Entry 3LKT (X-ray diffraction, 1.65 A resolution); this record covers chains C and O of the 12 polymer chains in the assembly.

== Chain C ==
Molecule: Protocatechuate 3,4-dioxygenase alpha chain
From: Pseudomonas putida
Notes: EC 1.13.11.3
UniProtKB: P00436 (PCXA_PSEPU); residues 1-200 here correspond to UniProt positions 2-201 (UniProt number = residue number + 1)
Chain sequence (200 residues; each row starts with the number of its first residue):
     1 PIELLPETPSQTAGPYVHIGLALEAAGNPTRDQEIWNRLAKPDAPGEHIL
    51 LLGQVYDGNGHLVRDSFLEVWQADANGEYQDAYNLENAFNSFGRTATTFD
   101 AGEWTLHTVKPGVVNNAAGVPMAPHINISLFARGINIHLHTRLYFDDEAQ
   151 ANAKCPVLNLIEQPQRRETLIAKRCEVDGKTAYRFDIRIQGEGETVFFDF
UniProt features mapped onto this chain:
  - binding site (3,4-dihydroxybenzoate): Arg133

== Chain O ==
Molecule: Protocatechuate 3,4-dioxygenase beta chain
From: Pseudomonas putida
Notes: EC 1.13.11.3
UniProtKB: P00437 (PCXB_PSEPU); residues 301-538 here correspond to UniProt positions 2-239 (UniProt number = residue number - 299)
Chain sequence (238 residues; numbered 301 to 538; the number before each row is that of its first residue):
   301 PAQDNSRFVIRDRNWHPKALTPDYKTSIARSPRQALVSIPQSISETTGPN
   351 FSHLGFGAHDHDLLLNFNNGGLPIGERIIVAGRVVDQYGKPVPNTLVEMW
   401 QANAGGRYRHKNDRYLAPLDPNFGGVGRCLTDSDGYYSFRTIKPGPHPWR
   451 NGPNDWRPAHIHFGISGPSIATKLITQLYFEGDPLIPMCPIVKSIANPEA
   501 VQQLIAKLDMNNANPMDCLAYRFDIVLRGQRKTHFENC
Construct notes: engineered mutation His447 (Tyr148 in P00437)
Metal / ion sites: Fe ion: Tyr408, His460, His462 (together with beta-mercaptoethanol)

== Interface between chain C and chain O ==
Pairs across the interface (174):
  Leu4(C) with Val309(O), hydrophobic; Gln387(O); Tyr388(O), hydrophobic
  Leu5(C) with Asp386(O); Gln387(O), hydrogen bond (backbone-side chain)
  Pro6(C) with Trp315(O), hydrophobic; Gln503(O), hydrogen bond (backbone-side chain); Val526(O)
  Glu7(C) with Arg311(O), salt bridge; Trp315(O), hydrogen bond (backbone-side chain); His316(O), salt bridge; Gln387(O); Gln503(O); Val526(O); Arg528(O)
  Thr8(C) with His316(O); Leu474(O); Thr476(O); Gln503(O); Leu504(O); Ile525(O); Val526(O), hydrogen bond (side chain-backbone)
  Pro9(C) with His316(O); Thr476(O), hydrogen bond (backbone-side chain); Ile495(O), hydrophobic; Ala500(O); Leu504(O)
  Ser10(C) with His316(O), hydrogen bond (backbone-side chain); Pro317(O); Leu474(O); Ile475(O), hydrogen bond (side chain-backbone)
  Gln11(C) with Ile475(O), hydrogen bond (backbone-backbone); Thr476(O); Gln477(O); Tyr479(O), hydrogen bond; Ile491(O); Val492(O); Ser494(O), hydrogen bond; Ile495(O); Leu504(O)
  Thr12(C) with Tyr324(O), hydrogen bond; Gln477(O), hydrogen bond (backbone-side chain)
  Ala13(C) with Trp400(O); His462(O), hydrogen bond (backbone-side chain); Ile475(O), hydrophobic
  Pro15(C) with His410(O)
  Tyr16(C) with Trp400(O), hydrogen bond (backbone-side chain); Tyr408(O), hydrophobic; His410(O); Asn412(O); Asp413(O); His447(O)
  Val17(C) with Trp400(O)
  Ile19(C) with Trp400(O), hydrophobic; Tyr408(O), hydrophobic; Arg409(O); His410(O); Gly425(O); Val426(O)
  Gly20(C) with Trp400(O); Val426(O)
  Leu21(C) with Glu398(O); Trp400(O), hydrophobic; Ile475(O), hydrophobic
  Ala25(C) with Lys411(O)
  Ala26(C) with His410(O); Lys411(O), hydrogen bond (backbone-backbone)
  Gly27(C) with Lys411(O)
  Asn28(C) with Arg409(O), hydrogen bond (side chain-backbone)
  Arg31(C) with Val426(O); Arg428(O)
  Gln33(C) with Leu354(O); Gly355(O), hydrogen bond (side chain-backbone); Arg428(O), hydrogen bond (backbone-side chain)
  Ile35(C) with Phe351(O), hydrophobic; Leu396(O), hydrophobic
  Asp57(C) with Ala329(O)
  Gly58(C) with Ala329(O), hydrogen bond (backbone-backbone)
  Asn59(C) with Ala329(O)
  Val63(C) with Arg330(O)
  Asp65(C) with Arg330(O), salt bridge
  Glu69(C) with Lys473(O), salt bridge
  Trp71(C) with Ser344(O), hydrogen bond (side chain-backbone); Thr347(O), hydrogen bond; Gly348(O); Pro349(O); Ile470(O), hydrophobic
  Glu78(C) with Pro301(O)
  Tyr79(C) with Pro301(O); Ala302(O), hydrogen bond (backbone-backbone); Ile343(O), hydrophobic; Ser344(O), hydrogen bond
  Asp81(C) with Ala302(O); Gly348(O); Pro349(O); Asn350(O), hydrogen bond (backbone-backbone)
  Tyr83(C) with Asn350(O), hydrogen bond (backbone-backbone); Phe351(O), hydrophobic; His353(O)
  Phe92(C) with Pro349(O), hydrophobic; Phe351(O), hydrophobic
  Arg94(C) with Glu398(O), salt bridge
  Phe99(C) with His410(O); Lys411(O); Asn412(O)
  Asp100(C) with Lys411(O), salt bridge
  Val114(C) with Ile343(O), hydrophobic; Ser344(O)
  Ala117(C) with Arg307(O); Gln341(O); Asn537(O), hydrogen bond (backbone-side chain)
  Ala118(C) with Asn537(O)
  Met122(C) with Ser342(O); Ser344(O)
  His125(C) with Ser344(O), hydrogen bond
  Asn127(C) with Ser344(O); Ile470(O)
  Phe131(C) with Lys473(O); Ile475(O), hydrophobic
  Arg133(C) with Tyr324(O); Thr326(O); Arg330(O), hydrogen bond (backbone-side chain)
  Gly134(C) with Tyr324(O), hydrogen bond (backbone-side chain); Thr326(O); Ser327(O); Arg330(O)
  Ile135(C) with Arg330(O)
  Asn136(C) with Pro317(O); Lys318(O), hydrogen bond (side chain-backbone); Ala319(O), hydrogen bond (side chain-backbone); Thr321(O), hydrogen bond; Tyr324(O); Ser494(O)
  Ile137(C) with Arg313(O); His316(O); Pro317(O)
  His138(C) with Lys473(O)
  Leu139(C) with Pro332(O), hydrophobic
  His140(C) with Arg311(O); Arg313(O)
  Arg142(C) with Ser342(O); Ser344(O); Glu345(O), salt bridge
  Leu160(C) with Val337(O); Ser338(O); Ile339(O), hydrophobic; Pro340(O)
  Arg166(C) with Gln334(O)
  Ile189(C) with Arg330(O); Ser331(O); Pro332(O)
  Gln190(C) with Ile328(O), hydrogen bond (side chain-backbone); Ala329(O); Ser331(O), hydrogen bond (side chain-backbone); Arg333(O)
  Glu194(C) with Pro332(O); Arg333(O), hydrogen bond (side chain-backbone); Gln334(O), hydrogen bond (side chain-backbone)
  Val196(C) with Val337(O), hydrophobic
  Phe197(C) with Pro332(O), hydrophobic; Leu336(O); Val337(O), hydrogen bond (backbone-backbone)
  Phe198(C) with Val337(O); Ile339(O), hydrophobic
  Asp199(C) with Arg313(O), salt bridge; Val337(O), hydrogen bond (backbone-backbone); Ser338(O); Ile339(O), hydrogen bond (backbone-backbone)
  Phe200(C) with Ile310(O); Ile339(O); Gln341(O), hydrogen bond (backbone-side chain); Glu345(O); Ala471(O), hydrophobic; Arg528(O), hydrogen bond (backbone-side chain)
Interface residues without a listed pair, chain C (75 interface residues in all): His18, Leu23, Pro29, Glu34, Ala82, Asn84, Asn115, Asn116, Ala132, Val157, Ile161
Interface residues without a listed pair, chain O (87 interface residues in all): Asp304, Ala335, Asp360, Phe367, Val385, Gly389, Gly424, Asp524, Leu527, Glu536

== In short ==
75 residues of chain C face 87 of chain O across their interface; the contacts include 41 hydrogen bonds and 8
salt bridges. Polar contacts include Glu7(C)-Arg311(O), Glu7(C)-His316(O) and Asp65(C)-Arg330(O). From
UniProt: residue binding 3,4-dihydroxybenzoate Arg133(C) on chain C.
Chain C is Protocatechuate 3,4-dioxygenase alpha chain and chain O is Protocatechuate 3,4-dioxygenase beta
chain, both from Pseudomonas putida; the structure, Tyrosine 447 of Protocatechuate 3,4-Dioxygenase Controls
Efficient Progress Through Catalysis, was determined by X-ray diffraction.
